Entry 8YGE (electron microscopy, 2.76 A resolution); this record covers chains B and D of the 5 polymer chains in the assembly.

[Chain B]
Molecule: DNA topoisomerase 2
Source organism: African swine fever virus pig/Kenya/KEN-50/1950
Notes: EC 5.6.2.2
UniProtKB: A0A0C5B080 (A0A0C5B080_ASF); residues 1-1192 here = UniProt positions 1-1192
Chain sequence (1194 residues; each row starts with the number of its first residue):
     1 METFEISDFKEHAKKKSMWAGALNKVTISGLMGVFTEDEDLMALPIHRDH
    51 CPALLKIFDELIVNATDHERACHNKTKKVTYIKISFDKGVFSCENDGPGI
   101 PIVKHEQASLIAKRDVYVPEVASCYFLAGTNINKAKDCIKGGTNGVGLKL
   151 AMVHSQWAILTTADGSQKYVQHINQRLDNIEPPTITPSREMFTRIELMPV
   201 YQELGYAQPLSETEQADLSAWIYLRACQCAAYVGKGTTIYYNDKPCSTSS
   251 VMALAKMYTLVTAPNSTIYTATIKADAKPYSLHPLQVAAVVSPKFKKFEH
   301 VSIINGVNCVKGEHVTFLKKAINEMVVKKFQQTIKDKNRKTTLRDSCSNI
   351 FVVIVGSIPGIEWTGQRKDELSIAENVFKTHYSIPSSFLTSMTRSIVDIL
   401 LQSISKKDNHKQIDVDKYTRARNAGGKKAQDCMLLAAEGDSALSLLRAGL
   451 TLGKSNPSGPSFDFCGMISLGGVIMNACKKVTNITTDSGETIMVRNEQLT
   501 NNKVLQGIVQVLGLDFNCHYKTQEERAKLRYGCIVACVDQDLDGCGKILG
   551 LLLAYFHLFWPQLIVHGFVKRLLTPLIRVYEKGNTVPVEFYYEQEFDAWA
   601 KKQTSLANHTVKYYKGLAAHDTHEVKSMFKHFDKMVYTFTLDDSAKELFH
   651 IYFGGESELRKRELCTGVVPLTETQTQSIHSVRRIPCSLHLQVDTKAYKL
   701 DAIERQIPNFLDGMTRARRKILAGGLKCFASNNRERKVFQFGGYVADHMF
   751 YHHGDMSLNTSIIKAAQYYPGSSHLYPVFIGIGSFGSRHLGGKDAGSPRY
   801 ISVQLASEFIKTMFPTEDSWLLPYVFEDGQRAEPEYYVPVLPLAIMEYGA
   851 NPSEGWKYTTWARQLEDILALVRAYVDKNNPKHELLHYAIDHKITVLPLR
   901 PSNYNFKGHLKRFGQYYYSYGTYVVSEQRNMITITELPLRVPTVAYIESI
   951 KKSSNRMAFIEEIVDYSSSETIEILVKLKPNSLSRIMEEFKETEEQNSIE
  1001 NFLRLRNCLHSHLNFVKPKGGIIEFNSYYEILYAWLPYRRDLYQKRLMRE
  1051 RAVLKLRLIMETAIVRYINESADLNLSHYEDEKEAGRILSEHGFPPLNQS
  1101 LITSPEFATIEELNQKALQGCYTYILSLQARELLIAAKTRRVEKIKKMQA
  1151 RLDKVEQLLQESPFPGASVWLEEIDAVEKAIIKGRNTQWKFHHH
Not modelled in the structure: 1-415
Construct notes: expression tag (1193-1194)
Ion coordination: Mg2+ site 1 near Asp541 (its only coordinating residue here); Mg2+ site 2: Tyr800 (shared with 1 residue of chain C)
Small-molecule neighbours: Amsacrine (ASW; N-[4-(acridin-9-ylamino)-3-methoxyphenyl]methanesulfonamide): Gly471, Val473, Lys503, Val504, Met756
Reported in the primary citation:
  - catalytic residues: Tyr800
  - binding site for the 12-nt DNA strand: Tyr800
  - Mg2+ coordination: Tyr800
  - binding site for the 20-nt DNA strand: Pro852
  - binding site for Amsacrine: Glu438, Leu470, Gly471, Gly472, Val473, Lys503, Val504, Ile548, Met756
  - specificity-determining residues: Asp416, Lys503 (proposed by the authors, not directly observed)

[Chain D]
Molecule: 8-nt DNA strand
Sequence (8 nucleotides; row label = number of the first residue in the row):
     6 CCGTGAAT

[Interface between chain B and chain D]
Pairs across the interface - 23 pairs, chain B then chain D:
  Glu438(B) with DT13(D), phosphate contact
  Gly472(B) with DT13(D), base contact
  Val473(B) with DT13(D), hydrogen bond to the base
  Ile548(B) with DT13(D), phosphate contact
  Arg705(B) with DA11(D), sugar contact; DA12(D), salt bridge to the phosphate
  Gln706(B) with DG10(D), base contact; DA11(D), hydrogen bond to the base
  Thr715(B) with DA11(D), hydrogen bond to the phosphate
  Ala717(B) with DA11(D), phosphate contact
  Arg718(B) with DA11(D), phosphate contact
  Tyr751(B) with DA11(D), phosphate contact; DA12(D), hydrogen bond to the phosphate
  His753(B) with DA12(D), hydrogen bond to the phosphate; DT13(D), salt bridge to the phosphate
  Gly754(B) with DT13(D), hydrogen bond to the phosphate
  Ser757(B) with DA12(D), sugar contact
  Ser761(B) with DA11(D), hydrogen bond to the phosphate
  Lys793(B) with DT9(D), salt bridge to the phosphate
  Ala850(B) with DT9(D), sugar contact
  Asn851(B) with DG10(D), sugar contact
  Pro852(B) with DT9(D), base contact; DG10(D), base contact
Other interface residues (no listed pair), chain B (23 interface residues in all): Asp543, His752, Met756, Lys764, Lys857
Other interface residues (no listed pair), chain D (6 interface residues in all): DG8

[Summary]
23 residues of chain B face 6 of chain D across their interface, with 7 hydrogen bonds and 3 salt bridges.
Among the polar pairs are Val473(B)-DT13(D), Gln706(B)-DA11(D) and Thr715(B)-DA11(D). Ligands of chain B:
Amsacrine. From the paper: the catalytic residue Tyr800(B); a binding site for Amsacrine at Glu438(B),
Leu470(B) and Gly471(B) among others.
Here chain B is DNA topoisomerase 2 (African swine fever virus pig/Kenya/KEN-50/1950) and chain D is an 8-nt
DNA strand. Entry 8YGE (pP1192R-DNA-m-AMSA complex DNA binding/cleavage domain) was determined by electron
microscopy (same publication as 8YGG, 8YGH and 8YIK).
